Entry 8R6Z (X-ray diffraction, 2.03 A resolution); this record covers chain B.

Chain B:
Protein: Heparinase
Source organism: Bacteroides thetaiotaomicron VPI-5482
UniProt: Q89ZG7 (Q89ZG7_BACTN); residue numbers follow UniProt; this construct covers 24-644
Amino-acid sequence (644 residues; numbered 1 to 644; the number before each row is that of its first residue):
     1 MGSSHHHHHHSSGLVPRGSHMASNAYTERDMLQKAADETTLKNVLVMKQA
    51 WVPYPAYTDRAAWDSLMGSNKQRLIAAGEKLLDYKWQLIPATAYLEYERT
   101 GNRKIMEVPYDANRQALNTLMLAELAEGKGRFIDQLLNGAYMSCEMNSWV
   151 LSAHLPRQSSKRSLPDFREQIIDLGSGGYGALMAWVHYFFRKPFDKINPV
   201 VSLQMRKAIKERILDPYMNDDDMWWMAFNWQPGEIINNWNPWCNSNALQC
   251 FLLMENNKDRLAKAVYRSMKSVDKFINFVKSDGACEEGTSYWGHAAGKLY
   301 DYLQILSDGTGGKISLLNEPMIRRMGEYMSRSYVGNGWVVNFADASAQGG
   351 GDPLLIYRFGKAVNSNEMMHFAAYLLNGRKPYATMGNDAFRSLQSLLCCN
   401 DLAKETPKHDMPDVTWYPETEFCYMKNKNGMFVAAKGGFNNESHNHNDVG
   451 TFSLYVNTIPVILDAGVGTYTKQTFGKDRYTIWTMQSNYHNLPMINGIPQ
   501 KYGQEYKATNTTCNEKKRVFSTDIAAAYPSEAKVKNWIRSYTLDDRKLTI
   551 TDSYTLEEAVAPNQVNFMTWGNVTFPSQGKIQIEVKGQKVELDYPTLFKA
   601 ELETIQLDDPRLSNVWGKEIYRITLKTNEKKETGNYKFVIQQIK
Not modelled in the structure: 1-27, 644
Sequence notes: initiating methionine (1); expression tag (2-23)
Metal / ion sites: Zn2+: His446, Asp464, His490
Reported in the primary citation:
  - mutagenesis - R103A (50 to 60-fold), H154A (50 to 60-fold), L174A, W239A (100-fold), H444A (17,000-fold): decreased catalytic activity
  - catalytic residues: Asn238, Tyr291, His444
  - mutagenesis - N238A, Y291A: decreased catalytic activity on HA
  - mutagenesis - Y291A/H444A: abolished catalytic activity on HA

In short:
His446, Asp464 and His490 coordinate Zn2+. The paper reports catalytic residues Asn238, Tyr291 and His444;
R103A, H154A and L174A, among others, reduce catalytic activity; 8 substitutions were tested in all.
Chain B is Heparinase (Bacteroides thetaiotaomicron VPI-5482); the structure, Polysaccharide lyase BtPL33HA
(BT4410) Apo form 2, was determined by X-ray diffraction together with 8R70, 8R71, 8R72, 8R73 and 8R75 from
the same study.
